PDB entry 7DY9 | X-ray diffraction, 2.30 A resolution | chains B and A

# Chain B (and A)
Molecule: Ferritin
From: Thermotoga maritima (strain ATCC 43589 / MSB8 / DSM 3109 / JCM 10099)
Notes: EC 1.16.3.2; chain A of this document is another copy of the same molecule, construct and numbering; everything in this record applies to it too
UniProt: Q9X0L2 (Q9X0L2_THEMA); numbering as in UniProt (aligned over 1-164)
Chain sequence (164 residues; row label = number of the first residue in the row):
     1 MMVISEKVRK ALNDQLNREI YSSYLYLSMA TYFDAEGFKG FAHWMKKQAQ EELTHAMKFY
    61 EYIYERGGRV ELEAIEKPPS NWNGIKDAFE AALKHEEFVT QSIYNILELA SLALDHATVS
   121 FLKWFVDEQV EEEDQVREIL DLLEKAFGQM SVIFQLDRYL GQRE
Disordered / not traced: 1-2 (chain A: 1)
Sequence notes: engineered mutation L112 (Glu in Q9X0L2), A113 (Glu in Q9X0L2), L114 (Lys in Q9X0L2), F147 (Asn in Q9X0L2)

# Chain B / chain A interface
Residue-residue contacts (47):
  N17(B) - Y24(A)  hydrogen bond
  Y24(B) - N17(A)
  Y24(B) - L72(A)
  Y24(B) - E73(A)  hydrogen bond (side chain-backbone)
  Y24(B) - I75(A)
  L27(B) - L72(A)  hydrophobic
  S28(B) - L72(A)
  A30(B) - Y60(A)  hydrogen bond (backbone-side chain)
  T31(B) - Y60(A)  hydrogen bond (backbone-side chain)
  T31(B) - Y64(A)  hydrogen bond (backbone-side chain)
  T31(B) - R69(A)  hydrogen bond (backbone-side chain)
  T31(B) - V70(A)  hydrogen bond (side chain-backbone)
  D34(B) - Y64(A)
  A35(B) - Y64(A)
  A35(B) - R69(A)
  K46(B) - Y60(A)
  K46(B) - E61(A)  salt bridge
  L53(B) - L53(A)  hydrophobic
  Y60(B) - A30(A)
  Y60(B) - T31(A)
  Y60(B) - D34(A)  hydrogen bond
  Y64(B) - T31(A)  hydrogen bond (side chain-backbone)
  Y64(B) - D34(A)
  Y64(B) - A35(A)
  R69(B) - T31(A)  hydrogen bond (side chain-backbone)
  R69(B) - Y32(A)  hydrogen bond (side chain-backbone)
  R69(B) - A35(A)
  R69(B) - S80(A)
  V70(B) - T31(A)
  E71(B) - K77(A)  salt bridge
  L72(B) - Y24(A)
  L72(B) - L27(A)  hydrophobic
  L72(B) - S28(A)
  L72(B) - K77(A)
  L72(B) - P78(A)
  E73(B) - Y24(A)  hydrogen bond (backbone-side chain)
  E73(B) - K77(A)  salt bridge
  A74(B) - I75(A)
  A74(B) - E76(A)
  A74(B) - K77(A)
  I75(B) - Y24(A)
  I75(B) - A74(A)
  I75(B) - I75(A)  hydrogen bond (backbone-backbone)
  K77(B) - E71(A)  salt bridge
  K77(B) - L72(A)
  K77(B) - A74(A)
  S80(B) - R69(A)
Other interface residues (no listed pair), chain B (25 interface residues in all): I20, M57, E76, P78
Other interface residues (no listed pair), chain A (27 interface residues in all): I20, K46, Q50

# In short
25 residues of chain B face 27 of chain A across their interface, with 13 hydrogen bonds and 4 salt bridges.
Polar contacts include K46(B)-E61(A), E71(B)-K77(A) and E73(B)-K77(A).
Both chains are Ferritin (Thermotoga maritima (strain ATCC 43589 / MSB8 / DSM 3109 / JCM 10099)). Entry 7DY9
(Thermotoga maritima ferritin mutant-FLAL) was determined by X-ray diffraction, deposited together with 7DY8,
7DYA and 7DYB.
